4L8Y - chains A and B of the 4 polymer chains in the assembly; structure by X-ray diffraction, 1.97 A resolution.

Chain A (and B):
Molecule: Gamma-glutamyl hydrolase
Organism: Danio rerio
Notes: EC 3.4.19.9; chain B of this document is another copy of the same molecule, construct and numbering; everything in this record applies to it too
Reference sequence: Q6NY42 (Q6NY42_DANRE); residues -20 to 291 here correspond to UniProt positions 1-312 (UniProt number = residue number + 21)
Sequence (312 residues; numbered -20 to 291; the number before each row is that of its first residue; numbers below 1 keep their minus sign (Met-20 is residue -20)):
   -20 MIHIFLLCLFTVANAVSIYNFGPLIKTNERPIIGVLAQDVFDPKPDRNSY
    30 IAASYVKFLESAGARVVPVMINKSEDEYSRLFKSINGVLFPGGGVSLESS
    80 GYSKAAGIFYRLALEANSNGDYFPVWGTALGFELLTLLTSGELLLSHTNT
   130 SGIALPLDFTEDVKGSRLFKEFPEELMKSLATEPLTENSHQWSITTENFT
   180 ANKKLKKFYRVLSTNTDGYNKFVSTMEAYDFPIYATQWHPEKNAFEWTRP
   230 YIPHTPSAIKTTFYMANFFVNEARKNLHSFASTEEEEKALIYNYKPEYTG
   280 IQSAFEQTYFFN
Not modelled in the structure: -20 to 4
Construct notes: engineered mutation Ala108 (Cys129 in Q6NY42)

How chain A and chain B interact:
Residue-residue contacts (65):
  Glu8(A) - Trp226(B)
  Glu8(A) - His233(B)
  Glu8(A) - Thr234(B)
  Arg9(A) - Trp226(B)  hydrogen bond (side chain-backbone)
  Lys36(A) - Glu39(B)  salt bridge
  Lys36(A) - Tyr271(B)
  Glu39(A) - Lys36(B)  salt bridge
  Glu39(A) - Ala223(B)
  Glu39(A) - Phe224(B)
  Ser40(A) - Ser40(B)  hydrogen bond
  Ser40(A) - Ala223(B)
  Ser40(A) - Phe224(B)
  Ser40(A) - Ile238(B)
  Ala41(A) - Ile238(B)
  Gly42(A) - Ala223(B)
  Gly42(A) - Trp226(B)
  Gly42(A) - Ile238(B)
  Arg44(A) - Trp226(B)
  Ala223(A) - Glu39(B)
  Ala223(A) - Ser40(B)
  Ala223(A) - Gly42(B)
  Phe224(A) - Glu39(B)
  Phe224(A) - Ser40(B)
  Trp226(A) - Glu8(B)
  Trp226(A) - Arg9(B)
  Trp226(A) - Gly42(B)
  Trp226(A) - Arg44(B)
  Trp226(A) - Tyr271(B)
  His233(A) - Glu8(B)
  Thr234(A) - Glu8(B)
  Pro235(A) - Glu8(B)
  Pro235(A) - Asn250(B)
  Ile238(A) - Ser40(B)
  Ile238(A) - Ala41(B)
  Ile238(A) - Gly42(B)
  Ile238(A) - Arg253(B)
  Lys239(A) - Tyr243(B)
  Lys239(A) - Asn246(B)
  Phe242(A) - Phe242(B)  hydrophobic
  Tyr243(A) - Lys239(B)
  Tyr243(A) - Tyr243(B)  hydrogen bond
  Asn246(A) - Lys239(B)
  Asn250(A) - Pro235(B)
  Arg253(A) - Ile238(B)
  Glu266(A) - Tyr277(B)  hydrogen bond (backbone-side chain)
  Glu266(A) - Ile280(B)
  Leu269(A) - Tyr277(B)
  Tyr271(A) - Lys36(B)
  Tyr271(A) - Phe224(B)
  Tyr271(A) - Trp226(B)
  Tyr271(A) - Tyr277(B)  hydrophobic
  Tyr271(A) - Glu285(B)
  Tyr271(A) - Gln286(B)
  Asn272(A) - Tyr277(B)
  Lys274(A) - Lys274(B)
  Lys274(A) - Pro275(B)
  Pro275(A) - Lys274(B)
  Glu276(A) - Lys274(B)  salt bridge
  Tyr277(A) - Glu266(B)  hydrogen bond (side chain-backbone)
  Tyr277(A) - Leu269(B)
  Tyr277(A) - Tyr271(B)  hydrophobic
  Tyr277(A) - Asn272(B)
  Ile280(A) - Glu266(B)
  Glu285(A) - Tyr271(B)
  Gln286(A) - Tyr271(B)
Other interface residues (no listed pair), chain A (34 interface residues in all): Ala43, Pro152
Other interface residues (no listed pair), chain B (33 interface residues in all): Ala43, Glu150

Summary:
Chain A and chain B form an interface of 34 and 33 residues respectively, with 5 hydrogen bonds and 3 salt
bridges. Polar contacts include Lys36(A)-Glu39(B), Glu276(A)-Lys274(B) and Arg9(A)-Trp226(B).
Chain A and chain B are both Gamma-glutamyl hydrolase (Danio rerio); the structure, Crystal structure of
gamma-glutamyl hydrolase (C108A) from zebrafish, was determined by X-ray diffraction (same publication as 4L8F
and 4L8W).
